Entry 5A8K (X-ray diffraction, 1.41 A resolution); this record covers chains B and C of the 6 polymer chains in the assembly.

Chain B:
Name: Methyl-coenzyme M reductase
Organism: Methanothermobacter wolfeii
Notes: EC 2.8.4.1
Amino-acid sequence (443 residues; row label = number of the first residue in the row):
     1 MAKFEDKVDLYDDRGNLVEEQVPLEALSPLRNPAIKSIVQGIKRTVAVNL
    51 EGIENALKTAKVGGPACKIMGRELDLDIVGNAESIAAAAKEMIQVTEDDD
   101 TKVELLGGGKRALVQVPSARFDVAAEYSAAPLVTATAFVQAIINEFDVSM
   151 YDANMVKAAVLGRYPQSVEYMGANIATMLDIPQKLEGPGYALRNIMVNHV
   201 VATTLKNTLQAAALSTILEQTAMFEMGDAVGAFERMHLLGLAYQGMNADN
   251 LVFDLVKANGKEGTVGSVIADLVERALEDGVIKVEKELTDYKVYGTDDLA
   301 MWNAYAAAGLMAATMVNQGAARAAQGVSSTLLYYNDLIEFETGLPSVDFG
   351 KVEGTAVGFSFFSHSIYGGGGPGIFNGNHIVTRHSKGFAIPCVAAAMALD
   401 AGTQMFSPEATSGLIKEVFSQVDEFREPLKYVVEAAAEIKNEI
Unresolved in the structure: 1
Ligand contacts:
  - 1-thioethanesulfonic acid (COM): Phe-361, Ser-365, Tyr-367
  - 2-ethoxyethanol (ETX), molecule 1: Lys-7, Val-8, Asp-9, Gln-21, Tyr-243, Asp-249
  - 2-ethoxyethanol (ETX), molecule 2: Gln-40, Lys-43, Arg-44, Ser-118, Phe-121, Asp-122
  - 2-ethoxyethanol (ETX), molecule 3: Lys-61, Ala-66, Cys-67, Lys-68
  - 2-ethoxyethanol (ETX), molecule 4: Glu-83, Ala-86, Ala-87, Lys-90, Val-103
  - 2-ethoxyethanol (ETX), molecule 5: Gln-140, Ile-143, Asn-144
  - 2-ethoxyethanol (ETX), molecule 6: Gly-402, Thr-403, Gln-404, Met-405
  - factor 430 (F43): Ser-365, Ile-366, Tyr-367
  - Coenzyme B (TP7): Phe-361, Phe-362, Tyr-367, Gly-368, Gly-369, His-379, Ile-380, Val-381

Chain C:
Name: Methyl-coenzyme M reductase
Organism: Methanothermobacter wolfeii
Notes: EC 2.8.4.1
Amino-acid sequence (249 residues; each row starts with the number of its first residue):
     1 MAQYYPGTSKVAQNRRNFCNPEYELEKLREISDEDVVKILGHRAPGEEYP
    51 SVHPPLEEMDEPEDAIREMVEPIDGAKAGDRVRYIQFTDSMYFAPAQPYV
   101 RSRAYLCRYRGADAGTLSGRQIIETRERDLEKVSKELLETEFFDPARSGV
   151 RGKSVHGHSLRLDEDGMMFDMLRRQIYNKDTGKVEMVKNQIGDELDEPVD
   201 LGEPLDEETLMDKTTIYRVDGEAYRDDVEAVEIMQRIHVLRSQGGYNPE
Unresolved in the structure: 1
Bound ions: K+ site 1: Ser-51, Ala-78; K+ site 2: Asp-60 (shared with 1 residue of chain E); Mg2+: Glu-164 (shared with 1 residue of chain F)
Ligand contacts:
  - 2-ethoxyethanol (ETX), molecule 1: Glu-232, Gln-235, Arg-236, Val-239, Leu-240
  - 2-ethoxyethanol (ETX), molecule 2: Tyr-246, Asn-247, Glu-249
  - factor 430 (F43): Leu-117, Ser-118, Gly-119, Arg-120, Lys-153, Ser-154, Val-155, His-156, Gly-157, His-158

How chain B and chain C interact:
Contacting residue pairs - 123 pairs, chain B then chain C:
  Asp-13(B) with Ala-65(C)
  Arg-14(B) with Glu-63(C), salt bridge; Ala-65(C); Glu-68(C), salt bridge
  Leu-205(B) with Pro-62(C)
  Lys-206(B) with Pro-62(C); Asp-64(C); Arg-67(C), hydrogen bond (backbone-side chain)
  Asn-207(B) with Glu-63(C)
  Thr-208(B) with Asp-64(C), hydrogen bond; Ile-66(C); Arg-67(C)
  Leu-209(B) with Ile-66(C), hydrophobic
  Ala-232(B) with Asn-247(C); Glu-249(C)
  Phe-233(B) with Tyr-246(C); Pro-248(C)
  Met-236(B) with Pro-248(C), hydrophobic
  Phe-253(B) with Ala-65(C), hydrophobic; Met-69(C), hydrophobic
  Val-256(B) with Met-69(C), hydrophobic; Val-70(C), hydrophobic
  Lys-257(B) with Met-69(C)
  Asn-259(B) with Arg-110(C)
  Gly-260(B) with Met-69(C); Val-70(C); Glu-71(C), hydrogen bond (backbone-backbone); Arg-110(C), hydrogen bond (backbone-side chain)
  Lys-261(B) with Met-69(C); Glu-71(C); Arg-110(C), hydrogen bond (backbone-side chain)
  Glu-262(B) with Arg-110(C), hydrogen bond (backbone-side chain)
  Gly-263(B) with Arg-110(C), hydrogen bond (backbone-side chain)
  Thr-264(B) with Leu-106(C); Cys-107(C), hydrogen bond (side chain-backbone); Tyr-109(C)
  Val-265(B) with Leu-106(C), hydrogen bond (backbone-backbone)
  Gly-266(B) with Leu-106(C), hydrogen bond (backbone-backbone)
  Glu-285(B) with Arg-236(C), salt bridge
  Lys-286(B) with Glu-232(C), salt bridge
  Leu-288(B) with Glu-229(C); Glu-232(C); Ile-233(C), hydrophobic
  Thr-289(B) with Thr-8(C); Glu-229(C), hydrogen bond
  Tyr-291(B) with Gln-3(C); Tyr-5(C); Pro-6(C); Ile-233(C), hydrophobic
  Lys-292(B) with Gln-3(C), hydrogen bond (backbone-side chain)
  Val-293(B) with Ile-233(C), hydrophobic; Arg-236(C)
  Tyr-294(B) with Arg-236(C), hydrogen bond (backbone-side chain)
  Gly-295(B) with Arg-236(C)
  Leu-299(B) with Pro-248(C)
  Met-315(B) with Ile-66(C), hydrophobic; Val-70(C)
  Val-316(B) with Val-70(C)
  Asn-317(B) with Arg-110(C); Gly-111(C), hydrogen bond (side chain-backbone); Ala-112(C), hydrogen bond (side chain-backbone)
  Gly-319(B) with Val-70(C)
  Ala-320(B) with Val-70(C); Glu-71(C); Pro-72(C); Ile-73(C), hydrogen bond (backbone-backbone); Ala-76(C); Arg-110(C); Gly-111(C)
  Ala-321(B) with Ala-76(C); Gly-111(C); Arg-126(C), hydrogen bond (backbone-side chain)
  Arg-322(B) with Glu-61(C), salt bridge; Arg-67(C), hydrogen bond (side chain-backbone); Val-70(C), hydrogen bond (side chain-backbone); Pro-72(C); Arg-126(C), hydrogen bond (backbone-side chain)
  Gln-325(B) with Val-82(C); Asp-113(C), hydrogen bond; Glu-124(C), hydrogen bond
  Gly-326(B) with Asp-113(C)
  Ser-329(B) with Leu-106(C); Asp-113(C); Ala-114(C), hydrogen bond (side chain-backbone)
  Tyr-333(B) with Tyr-99(C); Ser-102(C); Leu-106(C), hydrophobic; Ala-114(C); Thr-116(C), hydrogen bond
  Asp-336(B) with Arg-103(C), salt bridge
  Leu-337(B) with Cys-19(C), hydrophobic; Arg-103(C); Cys-107(C), hydrophobic
  Glu-339(B) with Ile-237(C); Arg-241(C), salt bridge
  Phe-340(B) with Tyr-4(C); Tyr-5(C), hydrophobic; Arg-103(C); Met-234(C), hydrophobic
  Glu-341(B) with Ala-2(C); Gln-3(C), hydrogen bond (side chain-backbone); Tyr-4(C), hydrogen bond (side chain-backbone)
  Gly-343(B) with Arg-236(C), hydrogen bond (backbone-side chain); Ile-237(C); Leu-240(C)
  Leu-344(B) with Ile-237(C)
  Ser-346(B) with Arg-241(C)
  Phe-349(B) with Arg-241(C); Gly-244(C); Gly-245(C); Pro-248(C), hydrophobic
  Gly-350(B) with Arg-241(C)
  Glu-353(B) with Arg-241(C), salt bridge
  His-364(B) with Asp-113(C), salt bridge; Glu-124(C), salt bridge
  Ala-398(B) with Arg-67(C), hydrogen bond (backbone-side chain)
  Leu-399(B) with Arg-67(C)
  Ala-401(B) with His-53(C); Leu-56(C), hydrophobic; Met-59(C)
  Gly-402(B) with Val-52(C); His-53(C)
  Thr-403(B) with Arg-126(C)
Also at the interface, not in a pair above, chain B (67 interface residues in all): Asp-290, Ala-300, Gln-318, Ala-323, Ser-328, Thr-330, Pro-345, Asp-400
Also at the interface, not in a pair above, chain C (55 interface residues in all): Arg-108

Summary:
Chain B and chain C form an interface of 67 and 55 residues respectively, with 28 hydrogen bonds and 10 salt
bridges. Polar pairs include Arg-14(B)/Glu-63(C), Arg-14(B)/Glu-68(C) and Glu-285(B)/Arg-236(C). Factor 430 is
bound between chain B and chain C.
Here chain B is Methyl-coenzyme M reductase and chain C is Methyl-coenzyme M reductase, both from
Methanothermobacter wolfeii. Entry 5A8K (Methyl-coenzyme M reductase from methanothermobacter wolfeii at 1.4 A
resolution) was determined by X-ray diffraction (same publication as 5A8R, 5A8W and 5A0Y).
